PDB entry 6Z6H | electron microscopy, 8.55 A resolution (very low resolution: no residue pairs are listed; an interface is given only as per-side residue counts) | chains A and F of the 8 polymer chains in the assembly

== Chain A (and F) ==
Protein: Histone deacetylase HDA1
Source organism: Saccharomyces cerevisiae (strain ATCC 204508 / S288c)
Notes: EC 3.5.1.98; chain F of this document is another copy of the same molecule, construct and numbering; everything in this record applies to it too
Reference sequence: P53973 (HDA1_YEAST); residues 40-700 here = UniProt positions 40-700
Sequence (661 residues; row label = number of the first residue in the row):
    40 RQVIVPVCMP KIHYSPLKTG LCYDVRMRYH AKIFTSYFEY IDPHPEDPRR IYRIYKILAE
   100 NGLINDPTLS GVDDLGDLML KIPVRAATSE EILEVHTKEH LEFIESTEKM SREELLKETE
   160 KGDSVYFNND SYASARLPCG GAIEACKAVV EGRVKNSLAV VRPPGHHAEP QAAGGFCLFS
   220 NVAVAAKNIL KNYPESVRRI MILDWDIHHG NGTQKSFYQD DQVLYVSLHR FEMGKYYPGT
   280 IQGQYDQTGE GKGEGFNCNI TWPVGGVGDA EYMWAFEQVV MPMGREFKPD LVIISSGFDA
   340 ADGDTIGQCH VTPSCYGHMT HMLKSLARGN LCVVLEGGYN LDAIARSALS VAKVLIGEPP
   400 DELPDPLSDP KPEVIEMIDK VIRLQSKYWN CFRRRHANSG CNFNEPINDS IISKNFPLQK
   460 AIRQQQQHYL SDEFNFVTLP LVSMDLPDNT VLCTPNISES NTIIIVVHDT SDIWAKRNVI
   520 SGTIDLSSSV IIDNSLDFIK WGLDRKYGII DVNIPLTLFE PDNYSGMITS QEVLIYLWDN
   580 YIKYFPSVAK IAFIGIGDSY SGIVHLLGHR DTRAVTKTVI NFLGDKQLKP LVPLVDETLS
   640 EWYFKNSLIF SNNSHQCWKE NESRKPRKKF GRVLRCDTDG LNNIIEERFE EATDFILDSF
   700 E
Disordered / not traced: 440-444, 659-663
Ion coordination: Zn2+ near D245 (its only coordinating residue here)
What the authors report for this chain:
  - self-association interface (contacts with another copy of this molecule): E498, P585, E636, R666, K667, K668, E700

== Chain A / chain F interface ==
At this resolution (9 A) residue pairs are not listed: 6 residues of chain A and 6 of chain F lie at the interface.

== In short ==
The chain A/chain F interface involves 6 residues from each chain. From the paper: a self-association
interface involving E498(A), P585(A) and E636(A) among others.
Both chains are Histone deacetylase HDA1 (Saccharomyces cerevisiae (strain ATCC 204508 / S288c)). Entry 6Z6H
(HDAC-DC) was determined by electron microscopy together with 6Z6F, 6Z6O and 6Z6P from the same study.
